Entry 7BMC (X-ray diffraction, 2.00 A resolution); this record covers chains A and B.

== Chain A ==
Molecule: 14-3-3 protein sigma
Source organism: Homo sapiens
UniProtKB: P31947 (1433S_HUMAN); numbering as in UniProt (aligned over 1-248)
Sequence (253 residues; numbered -4 to 248; the number before each row is that of its first residue; numbers below 1 keep their minus sign (Gly-4 is residue -4)):
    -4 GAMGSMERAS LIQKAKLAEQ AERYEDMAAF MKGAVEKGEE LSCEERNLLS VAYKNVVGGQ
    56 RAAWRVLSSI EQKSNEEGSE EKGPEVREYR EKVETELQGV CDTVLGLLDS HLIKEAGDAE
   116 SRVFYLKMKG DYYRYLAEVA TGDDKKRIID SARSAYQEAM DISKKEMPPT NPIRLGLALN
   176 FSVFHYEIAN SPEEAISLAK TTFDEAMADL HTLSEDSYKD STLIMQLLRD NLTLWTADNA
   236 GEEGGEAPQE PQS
Unresolved in the structure: 72, 77, 232-248
Modified positions: Cys38 (S-hydroxycysteine; CSO)
Construct notes: expression tag (-4 to 0)
Bound ions: Mg2+ site 1 near Glu2 (its only coordinating residue here); Mg2+ site 2: Glu35, Glu110, Glu188; Mg2+ site 3 near Glu89 (its only coordinating residue here)
Residues lining bound ligands: fusicoccin (FSC): Glu14, Met22, Asn42, Leu43, Ser45, Val46, Lys49, Phe119, Lys122, Met123, Pro167, Ile168, Gly171, Lys214, Asp215, Leu218, Ile219
Swiss-Prot annotation at these positions:
  - site (Interaction with phosphoserine on interacting protein): Arg56, Arg129
  - modified residue (Phosphoserine): Ser5, Ser74, Ser248
What the authors report for this chain:
  - binding site for fusicoccin: Val46, Phe119, Lys122, Ile168, Asp215, Leu218, Ile219
  - conformationally variable residues (helix shift): Asp215

== Chain B ==
Molecule: Val-asn-leu-sep-ile
Sequence (5 residues; numbered 901 to 905; the number before each row is that of its first residue):
   901 VNLSI
Modified positions: Ser904 (phosphoserine; SEP)
Bound ions: Mg2+ near Ser904 (its only coordinating residue here)
What the authors report for this chain:
  - binding site for fusicoccin: Ile905
  - post-translational modification sites: Ser904 (citing earlier work)

== Chain A / chain B interface ==
Pairs across the interface - 22 pairs, chain A then chain B:
  Lys49(A) - Ile905(B)  hydrogen bond (side chain-backbone)
  Arg56(A) - Ser904(B)
  Lys122(A) - Ile905(B)  hydrogen bond (side chain-backbone)
  Arg129(A) - Ser904(B)
  Tyr130(A) - Ser904(B)
  Gly171(A) - Ile905(B)
  Leu174(A) - Leu903(B)
  Leu174(A) - Ser904(B)
  Leu174(A) - Ile905(B)
  Asn175(A) - Ser904(B)
  Asn175(A) - Ile905(B)  hydrogen bond (side chain-backbone)
  Val178(A) - Asn902(B)
  Val178(A) - Leu903(B)
  Tyr181(A) - Asn902(B)
  Glu182(A) - Asn902(B)  hydrogen bond
  Leu222(A) - Leu903(B)  hydrophobic
  Leu222(A) - Ser904(B)
  Asp225(A) - Leu903(B)
  Asn226(A) - Asn902(B)
  Asn226(A) - Leu903(B)  hydrogen bond (side chain-backbone)
  Leu229(A) - Val901(B)
  Trp230(A) - Asn902(B)  hydrogen bond
Also at the interface, not in a pair above, chain A (19 interface residues in all): Asp126, Leu218, Ile219
Interface features reported in the paper:
  - interface residues, chain A: Asn175(A), Glu182(A), Asn226(A)

== Summary ==
19 residues of chain A and 5 residues of chain B are in contact, with 6 hydrogen bonds. Polar pairs include
Lys49(A)-Ile905(B), Lys122(A)-Ile905(B) and Asn175(A)-Ile905(B). Bound to chain A: fusicoccin. The paper
reports a binding site for fusicoccin at Val46(A), Phe119(A) and Ile905(B) among others; interface residues
Asn175(A), Glu182(A) and Asn226(A).
Here chain A is 14-3-3 protein sigma (Homo sapiens) and chain B is Val-asn-leu-sep-ile. Entry 7BMC (Crystal
structure of 14-3-3 sigma in complex with CIP2ApS904 peptide and stabilizing Fusicoccin A) was determined by
X-ray diffraction, deposited together with 7BM9.
